PDB entry 8OL1 | electron microscopy, 3.50 A resolution | chains B and J of the 14 polymer chains in the assembly

# Chain B
Protein: Histone H4
Organism: Homo sapiens
Reference sequence: P62805 (H4_HUMAN); residues 22-102 here correspond to UniProt positions 23-103 (UniProt number = residue number + 1)
Amino-acid sequence (81 residues; numbered 22 to 102; the number before each row is that of its first residue):
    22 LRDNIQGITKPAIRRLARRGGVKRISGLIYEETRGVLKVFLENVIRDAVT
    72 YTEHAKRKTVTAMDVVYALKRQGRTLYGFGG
Disordered / not traced: 22

# Chain J
Molecule: 145-nt DNA strand
Sequence (145 nucleotides; row label = number of the first residue in the row):
     1 CAGGATGTATATATCTGACACGTGCCTGGAGACTAGGGAGTAATCCCCTT
    51 GGCGGTTAAAACGCGGGGGACAGCGCGTACGTGCGTTTAAGCGGTGCTAG
   101 AGCTGTCTACGACCAATTGAGCGGCCTCGGCACCGGGATTCTCCA

# Chain B / chain J interface
Pairs across the interface (11; chain B residue first):
  Arg45(B) - DC80(J)  sugar contact
  Arg45(B) - DG81(J)  phosphate contact
  Ile46(B) - DC80(J)  phosphate contact
  Ile46(B) - DG81(J)  hydrogen bond to the phosphate
  Ser47(B) - DC80(J)  phosphate contact
  Gly48(B) - DC80(J)  phosphate contact
  Arg78(B) - DA101(J)  phosphate contact
  Arg78(B) - DG102(J)  salt bridge to the phosphate
  Lys79(B) - DG100(J)  phosphate contact
  Lys79(B) - DA101(J)  hydrogen bond to the phosphate
  Thr80(B) - DA101(J)  phosphate contact
Interface residues without a listed pair, chain B (8 interface residues in all): Lys44

# In short
The interface between chain B and chain J involves 8 residues on one side and 5 on the other, with 2 hydrogen
bonds and 1 salt bridge. Polar pairs include Ile46(B)-DG81(J), Lys79(B)-DA101(J) and Arg78(B)-DG102(J).
Here chain B is Histone H4 (Homo sapiens) and chain J is a 145-nt DNA strand. Entry 8OL1 (cGAS-Nucleosome in
complex with SPSB3-ELOBC (composite structure)) was determined by electron microscopy together with 8OKX from
the same study.
